PDB entry 1QGC | electron microscopy, 30.00 A resolution (very low resolution: no residue pairs are listed; an interface is given only as per-side residue counts) | chains A and 5 of the 6 polymer chains in the assembly

[Chain A]
Name: Protein (immunoglobulin heavy chain)
From: Mus musculus
Notes: fragment: fab
Chain sequence (220 residues; row label = number of the first residue in the row):
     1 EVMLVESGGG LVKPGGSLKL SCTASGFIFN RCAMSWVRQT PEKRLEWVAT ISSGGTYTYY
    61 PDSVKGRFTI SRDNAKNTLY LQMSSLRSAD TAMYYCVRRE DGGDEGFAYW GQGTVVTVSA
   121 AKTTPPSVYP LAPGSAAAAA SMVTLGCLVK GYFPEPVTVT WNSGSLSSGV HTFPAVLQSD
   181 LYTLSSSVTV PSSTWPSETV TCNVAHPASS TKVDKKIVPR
Cystine bridges: Cys22-Cys96, Cys147-Cys202

[Chain 5]
Name: Protein (gh-loop from virus capsid protein VP1)
From: Foot-and-mouth disease virus - type C
Chain sequence (24 residues; each row starts with the number of its first residue):
   133 TTAYTASARG DLAHLTTTAA RTLP

[How chain A and chain 5 interact]
At this resolution (30 A) residue pairs are not listed: 11 residues of chain A and 6 of chain 5 lie at the interface.
Interface features reported in the paper:
  - epitope / paratope residues, chain 5: Tyr136(5)

[Overview]
Chain A and chain 5 form an interface of 11 and 6 residues respectively. From the paper: the epitope/paratope
residue Tyr136(5).
Here chain A is Protein (immunoglobulin heavy chain) (Mus musculus) and chain 5 is Protein (gh-loop from virus
capsid protein VP1) (Foot-and-mouth disease virus - type C). Entry 1QGC (Structure of the complex of a fab
fragment of a neutralizing antibody with foot and mouth ...) was determined by electron microscopy.
